7WSP - chains A and C of the 4 polymer chains in the assembly; structure by electron microscopy, 4.09 A resolution (low resolution: residue-level contacts below are approximate; hydrogen-bond / salt-bridge calls are withheld).

# Chain A
Molecule: B-cell antigen receptor complex-associated protein alpha chain
Source organism: Homo sapiens
UniProt: P11912 (CD79A_HUMAN); residues 33-169 here = UniProt positions 33-169
Sequence (137 residues; row label = number of the first residue in the row):
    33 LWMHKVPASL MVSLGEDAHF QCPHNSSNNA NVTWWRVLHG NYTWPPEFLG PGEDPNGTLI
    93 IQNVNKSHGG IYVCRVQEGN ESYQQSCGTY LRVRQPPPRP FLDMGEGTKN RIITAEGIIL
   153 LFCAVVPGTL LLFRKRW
Disulfides: C54-C106

# Chain C
Molecule: B-cell antigen receptor complex-associated protein beta chain
Source organism: Homo sapiens
UniProt: P40259 (CD79B_HUMAN); residues 44-182 here = UniProt positions 44-182
Sequence (139 residues; row label = number of the first residue in the row):
    44 SRIWQSPRFI ARKRGFTVKM HCYMNSASGN VSWLWKQEMD ENPQQLKLEK GRMEESQNES
   104 LATLTIQGIR FEDNGIYFCQ QKCNNTSEVY QGCGTELRVM GFSTLAQLKQ RNTLKDGIIM
   164 IQTLLIILFI IVPIFLLLD
Disulfides: C65-C122

# How chain A and chain C interact
Pairs across the interface (36):
  H36(A) with Q134(C); G135(C)
  A40(A) with R51(C); E139(C)
  S41(A) with F52(C); E139(C)
  G72(A) with W47(C)
  N73(A) with W47(C)
  C119(A) with R51(C); C136(C), disulfide
  G120(A) with R51(C)
  Y122(A) with F52(C)
  R124(A) with F52(C); R141(C); M143(C)
  R126(A) with M143(C)
  F133(A) with N155(C); T156(C); D159(C)
  K141(A) with D159(C)
  N142(A) with K158(C)
  I144(A) with I162(C)
  I145(A) with I162(C); Q165(C)
  E148(A) with I162(C); Q165(C); T166(C); I169(C)
  L152(A) with Q165(C); L168(C); I169(C)
  C155(A) with F172(C)
  A156(A) with F172(C)
  L162(A) with L180(C)
  L163(A) with L179(C); L180(C)
Interface residues without a listed pair, chain A (25 interface residues in all): I103, R131, E138, P159
Interface residues without a listed pair, chain C (22 interface residues in all): P176
Cross-chain cystine bridges: C119(A)-C136(C)

# Summary
25 residues of chain A face 22 of chain C across their interface, with 1 disulfide bond.
Chain A is B-cell antigen receptor complex-associated protein alpha chain and chain C is B-cell antigen
receptor complex-associated protein beta chain, both from Homo sapiens; the structure, Structure of a membrane
protein M, was determined by electron microscopy.
